Entry 9DK9 (electron microscopy, 2.68 A resolution); this record covers chain A.

# Chain A
Name: URAT1
Source organism: Homo sapiens
Chain sequence (555 residues; each row starts with the number of its first residue):
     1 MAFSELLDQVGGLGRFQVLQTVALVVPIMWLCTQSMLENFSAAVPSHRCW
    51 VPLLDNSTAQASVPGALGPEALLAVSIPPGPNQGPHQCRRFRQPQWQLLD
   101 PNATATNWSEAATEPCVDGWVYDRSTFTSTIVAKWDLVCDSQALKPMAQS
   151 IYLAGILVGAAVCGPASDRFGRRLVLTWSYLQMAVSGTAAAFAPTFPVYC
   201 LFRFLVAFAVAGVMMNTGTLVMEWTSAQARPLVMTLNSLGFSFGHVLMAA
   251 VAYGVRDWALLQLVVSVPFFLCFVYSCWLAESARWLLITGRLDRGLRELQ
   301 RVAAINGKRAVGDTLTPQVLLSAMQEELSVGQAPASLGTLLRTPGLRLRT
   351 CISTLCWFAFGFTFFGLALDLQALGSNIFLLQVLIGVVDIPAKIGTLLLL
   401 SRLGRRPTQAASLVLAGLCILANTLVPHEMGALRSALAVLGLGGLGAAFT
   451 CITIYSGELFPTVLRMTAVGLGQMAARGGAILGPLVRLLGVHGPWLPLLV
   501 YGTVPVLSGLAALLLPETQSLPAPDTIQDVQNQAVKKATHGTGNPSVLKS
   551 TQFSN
Not modelled in the structure: 1, 519-555
Disulfide bonds: C49-C116, C88-C139
From the paper describing this entry:
  - contacts within the chain: D389-K393
  - mutagenesis - Y152A: abolished expression
  - mutagenesis - F364A: unchanged localization

# Summary
From the paper: Y152A abolishes expression; contacts within the chain involving D389 and K393.
Chain A is URAT1 (Homo sapiens); the structure, Structure of URAT1 with no external ligand added, was
determined by electron microscopy together with 9DKA, 9DKB and 9DKC from the same study.
